Entry 7TJI (electron microscopy, 2.70 A resolution); this record covers chains B and C of the 9 polymer chains in the assembly.

Chain B:
Molecule: Origin recognition complex subunit 2
Organism: Saccharomyces cerevisiae
UniProt: P32833 (ORC2_YEAST); residues 1-620 here = UniProt positions 1-620
Amino-acid sequence (620 residues; numbered 1 to 620; the number before each row is that of its first residue):
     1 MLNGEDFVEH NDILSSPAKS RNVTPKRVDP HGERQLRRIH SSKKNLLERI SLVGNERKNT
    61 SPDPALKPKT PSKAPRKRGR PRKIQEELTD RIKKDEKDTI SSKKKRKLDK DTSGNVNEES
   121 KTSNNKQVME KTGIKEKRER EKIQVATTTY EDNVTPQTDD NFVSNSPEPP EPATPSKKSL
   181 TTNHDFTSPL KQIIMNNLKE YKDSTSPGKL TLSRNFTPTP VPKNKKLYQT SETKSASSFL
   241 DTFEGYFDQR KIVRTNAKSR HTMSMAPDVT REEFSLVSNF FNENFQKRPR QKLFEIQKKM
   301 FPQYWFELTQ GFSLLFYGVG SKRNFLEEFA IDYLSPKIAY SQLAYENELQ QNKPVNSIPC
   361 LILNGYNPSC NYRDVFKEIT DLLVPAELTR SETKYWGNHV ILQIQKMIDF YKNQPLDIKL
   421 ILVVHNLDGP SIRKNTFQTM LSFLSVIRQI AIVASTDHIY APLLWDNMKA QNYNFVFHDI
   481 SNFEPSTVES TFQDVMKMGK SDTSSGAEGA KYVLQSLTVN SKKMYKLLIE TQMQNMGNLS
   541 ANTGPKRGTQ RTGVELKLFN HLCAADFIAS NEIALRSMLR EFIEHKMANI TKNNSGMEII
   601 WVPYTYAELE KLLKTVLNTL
Not modelled in the structure: 1-235, 344-356, 498-620
Swiss-Prot annotation at these positions:
  - modified residue: Thr60 (Phosphothreonine), Thr187 (Phosphothreonine), Ser188 (Phosphoserine)

Chain C:
Molecule: Origin recognition complex subunit 3
Organism: Saccharomyces cerevisiae
UniProt: P54790 (ORC3_YEAST); numbering as in UniProt (aligned over 1-616)
Amino-acid sequence (616 residues; numbered 1 to 616; the number before each row is that of its first residue):
     1 MSDLNQSKKM NVSEFADAQR SHYTVYPSLP QSNKNDKHIP FVKLLSGKES EVNVEKRWEL
    61 YHQLHSHFHD QVDHIIDNIE ADLKAEISDL LYSETTQKRR CFNTIFLLGS DSTTKIELKD
   121 ESSRYNVLIE LTPKESPNVR MMLRRSMYKL YSAADAEEHP TIKYEDINDE DGDFTEQNND
   181 VSYDLSLVEN FKRLFGKDLA MVFNFKDVDS INFNTLDNFI ILLKSAFKYD HVKISLIFNI
   241 NTNLSNIEKN LRQSTIRLLK RNYHKLDVSS NKGFKYGNQI FQSFLDTVDG KLNLSDRFVE
   301 FILSKMANNT NHNLQLLTKM LDYSLMSYFF QNAFSVFIDP VNVDFLNDDY LKILSRCPTF
   361 MFFVEGLIKQ HAPADEILSL LTNKNRGLEE FFVEFLVREN PINGHAKFVA RFLEEELNIT
   421 NFNLIELYHN LLIGKLDSYL DRWSACKEYK DRLHFEPIDT IFQELFTLDN RSGLLTQSIF
   481 PSYKSNIEDN LLSWEQVLPS LDKENYDTLS GDLDKIMAPV LGQLFKLYRE ANMTINIYDF
   541 YIAFRETLPK EEILNFIRKD PSNTKLLELA ETPDAFDKVA LILFMQAIFA FENMGLIKFQ
   601 STKSYDLVEK CVWRGI
Not modelled in the structure: 1-15, 30-37, 94-98, 159-178, 370-387, 502-508
Swiss-Prot annotation at these positions:
  - modified residue: Ser2 (N-acetylserine)

How chain B and chain C interact:
Pairs across the interface - 186 pairs, chain B then chain C:
  Leu240(B) with Arg529(C); Trp613(C)
  Asp241(B) with Arg529(C), salt bridge; Arg614(C), salt bridge
  Thr242(B) with Arg614(C); Ile616(C)
  Gly245(B) with Trp613(C)
  Tyr246(B) with Trp613(C), hydrophobic
  Gln249(B) with Arg529(C), hydrogen bond (side chain-backbone); Ala531(C); Met533(C); Trp613(C), hydrogen bond
  Arg250(B) with Met533(C)
  Ser259(B) with Asn536(C), hydrogen bond (backbone-side chain); Asp539(C)
  His261(B) with Asn536(C), hydrogen bond (backbone-side chain); Tyr538(C); Asp539(C), salt bridge
  Thr262(B) with Tyr538(C); Asp606(C), hydrogen bond
  Met263(B) with Ile537(C), hydrophobic; Leu581(C), hydrophobic
  Met265(B) with Tyr538(C)
  Pro267(B) with Tyr541(C); Arg545(C); Asp577(C); Leu581(C)
  Asp268(B) with Lys578(C), hydrogen bond (backbone-side chain)
  Val269(B) with Lys578(C); Ile582(C), hydrophobic
  Glu273(B) with Leu569(C); Lys578(C), salt bridge
  Phe274(B) with Ile582(C), hydrophobic
  Leu276(B) with Asn563(C); Lys565(C); Leu566(C), hydrophobic
  Val277(B) with Leu569(C), hydrophobic; Ile582(C), hydrophobic
  Ser278(B) with Ile582(C); Gln586(C)
  Phe280(B) with Phe556(C); Ile557(C), hydrophobic; Leu566(C), hydrophobic
  Phe281(B) with Phe556(C), hydrophobic; Ile557(C), hydrophobic; Val579(C), hydrophobic; Leu583(C), hydrophobic
  Asn282(B) with Gln586(C), hydrogen bond
  Asn284(B) with Leu509(C); Ser510(C); Phe556(C)
  Phe285(B) with Ser510(C); Leu513(C), hydrophobic; Asp514(C); Met517(C); Ala518(C); Phe556(C)
  Gln286(B) with Leu498(C); Asp514(C), hydrogen bond (backbone-side chain); Met517(C), hydrogen bond (side chain-backbone); Pro519(C)
  Arg288(B) with Leu501(C)
  Pro289(B) with Pro499(C); Leu501(C); Asp514(C)
  Lys292(B) with Pro499(C)
  Leu293(B) with Val497(C); Pro499(C)
  Pro302(B) with Pro40(C); Val42(C), hydrophobic
  Gln303(B) with Tyr323(C)
  Trp305(B) with His38(C); Ile39(C); Pro40(C), hydrophobic
  Phe306(B) with Pro40(C); Phe41(C), hydrophobic; Trp58(C), hydrophobic; Tyr61(C), hydrophobic; Met326(C), hydrophobic; Phe330(C), hydrophobic
  Glu307(B) with Tyr323(C), hydrogen bond; Met326(C)
  Gln310(B) with Tyr61(C), hydrogen bond; His65(C); Met326(C)
  Phe312(B) with Lys319(C); Met326(C), hydrophobic
  Tyr317(B) with Pro481(C); Tyr483(C), hydrophobic; Asn486(C), hydrogen bond; Ile487(C), hydrophobic
  Gly318(B) with Ile487(C)
  Val319(B) with Ile487(C), hydrophobic; Leu491(C), hydrophobic; Met594(C), hydrophobic
  Arg323(B) with Ala18(C); Tyr23(C), hydrogen bond
  Ile331(B) with Val25(C), hydrophobic; Pro27(C), hydrophobic
  Ser335(B) with Pro27(C)
  Pro336(B) with Ser28(C); Leu29(C), hydrophobic
  Tyr340(B) with Leu29(C); His38(C), hydrogen bond (backbone-side chain)
  Ser341(B) with His38(C)
  Ser357(B) with Pro27(C); Leu29(C)
  Ile358(B) with Pro27(C)
  Pro359(B) with Val25(C); Tyr26(C), hydrophobic
  Cys360(B) with Tyr23(C); Thr24(C); Val25(C), hydrogen bond (backbone-backbone)
  Leu361(B) with Tyr23(C); Thr24(C)
  Ile362(B) with His22(C); Tyr23(C), hydrogen bond (backbone-backbone)
  Leu363(B) with Ser21(C)
  Asn364(B) with Asp17(C), hydrogen bond (side chain-backbone); Ala18(C), hydrogen bond (side chain-backbone); Arg20(C), hydrogen bond (side chain-backbone); Ser21(C), hydrogen bond (backbone-backbone)
  Tyr366(B) with Ala18(C), hydrogen bond (side chain-backbone)
  Asn367(B) with Gln19(C), hydrogen bond (side chain-backbone); Arg20(C); Ser21(C)
  Ser369(B) with Ser21(C), hydrogen bond
  Cys370(B) with Ser21(C), hydrogen bond (backbone-side chain)
  Asp374(B) with His22(C)
  Val375(B) with His22(C)
  Glu378(B) with His22(C); Thr24(C)
  Leu382(B) with Thr24(C); Tyr26(C)
  Lys394(B) with Glu135(C), salt bridge; Tyr148(C)
  Tyr395(B) with Met141(C), hydrophobic; Arg144(C), hydrogen bond; Arg145(C), hydrogen bond (backbone-side chain); Tyr148(C), hydrophobic
  Trp396(B) with Arg145(C)
  Thr456(B) with Tyr483(C), hydrogen bond
  Asp457(B) with Met594(C)
  His458(B) with Tyr483(C), hydrogen bond (backbone-side chain); Asn593(C); Met594(C); Gly595(C)
  Ile459(B) with Tyr483(C); Lys484(C); Ile487(C), hydrophobic; Glu488(C); Met594(C), hydrogen bond (backbone-backbone); Leu596(C), hydrophobic; Val612(C), hydrophobic
  Tyr460(B) with Lys484(C); Cys611(C)
  Ala461(B) with Tyr483(C)
  Pro462(B) with Tyr483(C)
  Asn467(B) with Asn309(C), hydrogen bond; His312(C)
  Met468(B) with His312(C)
  Gln471(B) with His312(C); Gln315(C)
  Asn474(B) with Gln315(C); Lys319(C)
  Phe475(B) with Lys319(C), hydrogen bond (backbone-side chain)
  Val476(B) with Tyr323(C), hydrophobic; Ser478(C)
  Phe477(B) with Gln477(C); Ser478(C), hydrogen bond (backbone-backbone); Ile479(C); Pro481(C), hydrophobic
  Asp479(B) with Asn490(C), hydrogen bond
  Ser481(B) with Asn490(C), hydrogen bond; Val497(C)
  Phe483(B) with Trp494(C), hydrophobic; Leu498(C), hydrophobic
  Val488(B) with Ala18(C), hydrophobic
  Thr491(B) with Gln19(C)
  Phe492(B) with Gln19(C)
  Gln493(B) with Asn593(C)
  Asp494(B) with Phe589(C)
  Val495(B) with Met585(C); Phe589(C), hydrophobic
  Lys497(B) with Phe589(C); Tyr605(C)
Also at the interface, not in a pair above, chain B (96 interface residues in all): Phe243, Arg260, Lys287, Thr309, Arg390, His478, Pro485
Also at the interface, not in a pair above, chain C (101 interface residues in all): His62, Thr310, Asn311, Gly522, Glu530, Asn532, Ile553, Asp560, Lys610, Gly615

Summary:
96 residues of chain B face 101 of chain C across their interface; the contacts include 34 hydrogen bonds and
5 salt bridges. Polar contacts include Asp241(B)-Arg529(C), Asp241(B)-Arg614(C) and His261(B)-Asp539(C).
Here chain B is Origin recognition complex subunit 2 and chain C is Origin recognition complex subunit 3, both
from Saccharomyces cerevisiae. Entry 7TJI (S. cerevisiae ORC bound to 84 bp ARS1 DNA and Cdc6 (state 2) with
flexible Orc6 ...) was determined by electron microscopy together with 7TJF, 7TJH, 7TJJ and 7TJK from the same
study.
